Entry 7PIC (electron microscopy, 9.10 A resolution (very low resolution: no residue pairs are listed; an interface is given only as per-side residue counts)); this record covers chains k and 3 of the 53 polymer chains in the assembly.

[Chain k]
Molecule: 50S ribosomal protein L15
Organism: Mycoplasma pneumoniae M129
UniProt: Q50300 (RL15_MYCPN); numbering as in UniProt (aligned over 1-151)
Chain sequence (151 residues; row label = number of the first residue in the row):
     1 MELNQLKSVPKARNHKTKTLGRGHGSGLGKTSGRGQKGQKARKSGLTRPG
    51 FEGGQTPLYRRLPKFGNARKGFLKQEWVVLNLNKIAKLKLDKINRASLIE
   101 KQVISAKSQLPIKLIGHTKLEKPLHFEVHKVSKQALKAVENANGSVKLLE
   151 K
Not modelled in the structure: 1-2, 151

[Chain 3]
Molecule: 23S ribosomal RNA
Organism: Mycoplasma pneumoniae M129
Sequence (2907 nucleotides; row label = number of the first residue in the row):
     1 UACAAUAAGUUACUAAGGGCUUAUGGUGGAUGCCUUGGCACUAAUAGGCG
    51 AUGAAGGACGUGUUAACCUGCGAUAAGCUUCGGGUAGGUGGUAAGAACCU
   101 CAGAUCCGGAGAUUUCCGAAUGGAGCAAUCCGGUAGUUGGAAACAGCUAU
   151 CAUUAAUUGAUGAAUAAAUAGUCAAUUAAAGCAAUACGUGGUGAAGUGAA
   201 ACAUCUCAGUAGCCACAGGAAAAGAAAACGAAUGUGAUUCCGUGUGUAGU
   251 GGCGAGCGAAAGCGGAACAGGCCAAACUUAUCAUUAGAUAGGGGUUGUAG
   301 GGCUUGCAAUGUGGACUUGAAAACGAUAGAAGAAGCUGUUGGAAAGCAGC
   351 GCGCAAAAGGGUGAUAGCCCCGUAUUUGAAAUUGUUUUCAUACCUAGCGA
   401 GAUCCCUGAGUAGCUCGGAAAACGUUAUUUUGAGUGAAUCUGCCCAGACC
   451 AUUGGGUAAGCCUAAAUACUAAUUAGUGACCGAUAGCGAAACAGUACCGU
   501 GAGGGAAAGGUGAAAAGAACCCAGAGAUGGGAGUGAAAUAGAUUCUGAAA
   551 CCAUAUGCCUACAACGUGUCAGAGCACAUUAAUGUGUGAUGGCGUGCGUU
   601 UUGAAGUAUGAGCCGGCGAGUUAUGAUAGCAAGCGUUAGUUAACCAGGAG
   651 AUGGGGAGCUGUAGCGAAAGCGAGUUUUAAAAGAGCGUUUGUUUGUUAUU
   701 AUAGACCCGAAACGGGUUGAGCUAGUCAUGAGCAGGUUGAAGGUUGAGUA
   751 ACAUCAACUGGAGGACCGAACCGACUCUCGUUGAAACGAUAGCGGAUGAC
   801 UUGUGAUUAGGGGUGAAAUUCCAAUCGAAAUCCGUGAUAGCUGGUUCUCG
   851 UCGAAAUAGCUUUAAGGCUAGCGUGAGAUCACAAAUAAGUGGAGGUAAAG
   901 CUACUGAAUGUAUGAUGGCGCCACCUAGGCGUACUGAAUACAAUUAAACU
   951 CUGAAUGCCAUUUAUUUUAUUCUCGCAGUCAGACAGUGGGGGAUAAGCUU
  1001 CAUUGUCAAGAGGGGAAGAGCCCAGAUCAUUAAAUAAGGUCCCCAAAAUA
  1051 UACUAAGUGGAAAAGGAUGUGAAAGUGCUAAAACAGCAAGGAUGUUGGCU
  1101 UAGAAGCAGCCAUCGUUUAAAGAGUGCGUAACAGCUCACUUGUCGAGUGU
  1151 UUUUGCGCCGAAGAUGUAACGGGGCUAAGUAUAUUACCGAAUUUAUGGAU
  1201 AAGAUUUAUAUCUUGUGGUAGACGAGCGUUGUAUUGGAGUUGAAGUCAAA
  1251 GCGUGAGCAUUGGUGGAUCCAAUACAAGUGAGAAUGCCGGCAUGAGUAAC
  1301 GCUUGGGAGUGAGAAUCUCCCAAACCGAUUGACUAAGGUUUCCUGGACCA
  1351 GGGUCGUCCUUCCAGGGUUAGUCUGGACCUAAGCUGAGGCUGAAAAGCGU
  1401 AGGCGAUGGACAACAGGUUAAUAUUCCUGUACUUACAGUUAGACUGAUGG
  1451 AGUGACAAAGAAGGUUUUCCACCCCCAUAAUUGGAUUUGGGGAUAAAUCA
  1501 UAAGGUGGUACAAUAGGCAAAUCCGUUGUGCAUAACAUUGAGUGAUGAUG
  1551 UCGAGUGAAUGAGUGAUCAAGUAGCGAAGGUGGUAUUAAUCAUGCUUUCA
  1601 AGAAAAGCUUCUAGGGUUAAUCUAGCUGUAACCAGUACCGAGAACGAACA
  1651 CACGUAGUCAAGGAGAGGAUCCUAAGGUUAGCGAGUGAACUAUAGCCAAG
  1701 GAACUCUGCAAAUUAACCCCGUAAGUUAGCGAGAAGGGGUGCUUAUGUAA
  1751 AAGUAAGCCGCAGUGAAGAACGAGGGGGGACUGUUUAACUAAAACACAAC
  1801 UCUAUGCCAAACCGUAAGGUGAUGUAUAUGGGGUGACACCUGCCCAGUGC
  1851 UGGAAGGUUAAAGAAGGAGGUUAGCGCAAGCGAAGCUUUUAACUGAAGCC
  1901 CCAGUGAACGGCGGCCGUAACUAUAACGGUCCUAAGGUAGCGAAAUUCCU
  1951 AGUCGGGUAAAUUCCGUCCCGCUUGAAUGGUGUAACCAUCUCUUGACUGU
  2001 CUCGGCUAUAGACUCGGUGAAAUCCAGGUACGGGUGAAGACACCCGUUAG
  2051 GCGCAACGGGACGGAAAGACCCCGUGAAGCUUUACUGUAGCUUAAUAUUG
  2101 AUCAGGACAUUAUCAUGUAGAGAAUAGGUAGGAGCAAUCGAUGCAAGUUC
  2151 GCUAGGACUUGUUGAUGCGAAAGGUGGAAUACUACCCUUGGUUGUGUGCU
  2201 GUUCUAAUUGGUAACUGUUAUCCAGUUUCAAGACAGUGUUAGGUGGGCAG
  2251 UUUGACUGGGGCGGUCGCCUCCUAAAAGGUAACGGAGGCGUACAAAGGUA
  2301 CCUUCAGUACGGUUGGAAAUCGUAUGUAGAGUGUAAUGGUGUAAGGGUGC
  2351 UUGACUGUGAGACAUACAGGUCGAACAGGUGAGAAAUCAGGUCAUAGUGA
  2401 UCCGGUGGUCCAGUAUGGAAUGGCCAUCGCUCAACGGAUAAAAGCUACUC
  2451 CGGGGAUAACAGGCUGAUACUGCCCAAGAGUUCAUAUCGACGGCAGUGUU
  2501 UGGCACCUCGAUGUCGACUCAUCUCAUCCUCGAGCUGAAGCAGGUUCGAA
  2551 GGGUUCGGCUGUUCGCCGAUUAAAGAGAUACGUGAGUUGGGUUCAAACCG
  2601 UCGUGAGACAGGUUGGUCCCUAUCUAUUGUGCCCGUAGGAAGAUUGAAGA
  2651 GUGUUGCUUCUAGUACGAGAGGACCGAAGCGAGGACACCUCUUAUGCUCC
  2701 AGUUGUAGCGCCAGCUGCACCGCUGGGUAGUAACGUGUCUAUUAGAUAAA
  2751 CGCUGAAAGCAUCUAAGUGUGAAACUAUCUCAAAGAUUAAUCUUCCCAUU
  2801 UCGCAAGAAAGUAAGAGCCGUCAAAGACGAUGACGUUGAUAGGUUACAGG
  2851 UGUAAGCAUAGUGAUAUGUUGAGCUGAGUAAUACUAAUUGCUCGAGGACU
  2901 UAUUGGA
Not modelled in the structure: 1-7, 923-927, 1560-1569, 2901-2907

[Interface between chain k and chain 3]
At this resolution (9 A) residue pairs are not listed: 85 residues of chain k and 97 of chain 3 lie at the interface.

[In short]
85 residues of chain k face 97 of chain 3 across their interface.
Here chain k is 50S ribosomal protein L15 and chain 3 is 23S ribosomal RNA, both from Mycoplasma pneumoniae
M129. Entry 7PIC (70S ribosome with P/E-site tRNA in spectinomycin-treated Mycoplasma pneumoniae cells) was
determined by electron microscopy together with 7OOC, 7OOD, 7P6Z, 7PAH, 7PAI, 7PAJ and 23 further entries from
the same study.
